PDB entry 7KTN | X-ray diffraction, 1.33 A resolution | chains A and D of the 4 polymer chains in the assembly

# Chain A
Name: DNA-directed DNA/RNA polymerase mu
Source organism: Homo sapiens
Notes: EC 2.7.7.7
UniProt: Q9NP87 (DPOLM_HUMAN); aligned to UniProt positions 132-494 over residues 132-494
Sequence (356 residues; row label = number of the first residue in the row; note: 12 numbers in that range are skipped by the numbering (no residue carries them; nothing is unmodelled there)):
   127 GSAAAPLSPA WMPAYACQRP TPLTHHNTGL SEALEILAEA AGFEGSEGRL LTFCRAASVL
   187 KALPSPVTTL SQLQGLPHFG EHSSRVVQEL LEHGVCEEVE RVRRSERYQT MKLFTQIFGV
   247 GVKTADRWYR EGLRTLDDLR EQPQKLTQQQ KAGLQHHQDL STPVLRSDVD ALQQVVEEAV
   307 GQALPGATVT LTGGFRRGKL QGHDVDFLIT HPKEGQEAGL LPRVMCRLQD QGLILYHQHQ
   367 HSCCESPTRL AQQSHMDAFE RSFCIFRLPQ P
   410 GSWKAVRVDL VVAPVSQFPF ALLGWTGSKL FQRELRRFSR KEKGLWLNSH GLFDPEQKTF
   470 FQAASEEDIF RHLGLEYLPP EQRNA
Not modelled in the structure: 127-137, 365-384
Glycans and other covalent adducts: 2,3-dihydroxy-1,4-dithiobutane (DTT) linked to Cys180
Construct notes: expression tag (127-131); linker (410)
Metal / ion sites: Na+ site 1: Thr241, Ile243, Val246 (shared with 1 residue of chain P); Mg2+: Asp332 (shared with 1 residue of chain P); Na+ site 2: Asp332, Asp418 (shared with 2 residues of chain P)
UniProt features mapped onto this chain:
  - region: Arg323 to Asp332 (Involved in ssDNA binding)
  - binding site (Mg(2+)): Asp330, Asp332, Asp418
  - site: Gly433 (Responsible for the low discrimination between dNTP and rNTP)
From the paper describing this entry:
  - mutagenesis - R445A: increased catalytic activity on dGTP misinsertion
  - mutagenesis - K438D: decreased catalytic activity on Mg2+-dependent dGTP:At
  - mutagenesis - K438D (23-fold): decreased catalytic activity on :Ct insertion
  - mutagenesis - K438D: unchanged catalytic activity on in the presence of Mn2+
  - mutagenesis - Q441A: unchanged catalytic activity on 8-oxodGTP

# Chain D
Molecule: 4-nt DNA strand
Sequence (4 nucleotides; row label = number of the first residue in the row):
     1 GCCG

# How chain A and chain D interact
Residue-residue contacts (14; chain A residue first):
  Gly174(A) - DG1(D)  hydrogen bond to the base
  Arg175(A) - DG1(D)  salt bridge to the phosphate
  Thr178(A) - DG1(D)  hydrogen bond to the base
  Thr178(A) - DC2(D)  sugar contact
  Phe179(A) - DG1(D)  sugar contact
  Pro203(A) - DC3(D)  phosphate contact
  His204(A) - DC2(D)  sugar contact
  His204(A) - DC3(D)  hydrogen bond to the phosphate
  Gly206(A) - DC2(D)  hydrogen bond to the phosphate
  Glu207(A) - DC2(D)  hydrogen bond to the phosphate
  His208(A) - DG1(D)  salt bridge to the phosphate
  His208(A) - DC2(D)  hydrogen bond to the phosphate
  Ser209(A) - DG1(D)  phosphate contact
  Ser209(A) - DC2(D)  hydrogen bond to the phosphate
Other interface residues (no listed pair), chain A (14 interface residues in all): Ala140, Arg181, Leu202, Phe205
Other interface residues (no listed pair), chain D (4 interface residues in all): DG4

# In short
14 residues of chain A and 4 residues of chain D are in contact, with 7 hydrogen bonds and 2 salt bridges.
Among the polar pairs are Gly174(A)-DG1(D), Thr178(A)-DG1(D) and His204(A)-DC3(D). From the paper: R445A of
chain A increases catalytic activity on dGTP misinsertion; K438D of chain A reduces catalytic activity on
Mg2+-dependent dGTP:At.
Chain A is DNA-directed DNA/RNA polymerase mu (Homo sapiens) and chain D is a 4-nt DNA strand; the structure,
DNA Polymerase Mu, 8-oxodGTP:At Product State Ternary Complex, 10 mM Mg2+ (2160min), was determined by X-ray
diffraction, deposited together with 7KSS, 7KST, 7KSU, 7KSV, 7KSW, 7KSX and 25 further entries.
